Entry 9QWO (X-ray diffraction, 2.54 A resolution); this record covers chains E and G of the 8 polymer chains in the assembly.

# Chain E
Protein: Isoform Gamma of Paxillin
UniProt: P49023 (PAXI_HUMAN), isoform P49023-3; residues 140-158 here = UniProt positions 140-158
Sequence (19 residues; each row starts with the number of its first residue):
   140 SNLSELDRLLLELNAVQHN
Not modelled in the structure: 157-158
UniProt features mapped onto this chain:
  - motif: E144 to Q156 (LD motif 2)
  - modified residue (Phosphoserine): S140, S143

# Chain G
Protein: Paxillin
UniProt: A0A1B0GTU4 (A0A1B0GTU4_HUMAN); residues 1-13 here = UniProt positions 1-13
Sequence (13 residues; row label = number of the first residue in the row):
     1 MDDLDALLADLES

# Chain E / chain G interface
Residue-residue contacts (8; chain E residue first):
  S140(E) - D5(G)  hydrogen bond (backbone-side chain)
  L142(E) - L4(G)  hydrophobic
  L142(E) - L8(G)  hydrophobic
  D146(E) - L8(G)
  D146(E) - E12(G)
  L149(E) - E12(G)
  L150(E) - L4(G)  hydrophobic
  N153(E) - L11(G)
Also at the interface, not in a pair above, chain E (7 interface residues in all): L145
Also at the interface, not in a pair above, chain G (6 interface residues in all): M1

# Overview
7 residues of chain E face 6 of chain G across their interface; the contacts include 1 hydrogen bond. Its one
hydrogen-bonded contact is S140(E)-D5(G).
Here chain E is Isoform Gamma of Paxillin and chain G is Paxillin. Entry 9QWO (Vinculin tail bound to paxillin
LD2) was determined by X-ray diffraction.
